PDB entry 8BLS | X-ray diffraction, 2.10 A resolution | chains A and B of the 4 polymer chains in the assembly

# Chain A (and B)
Molecule: Bile salt hydrolase
Source organism: Ligilactobacillus salivarius
Notes: chain B of this document is another copy of the same molecule, construct and numbering; everything in this record applies to it too
UniProt: J7H3P9 (J7H3P9_9LACO); numbering as in UniProt (aligned over 2-324)
Chain sequence (325 residues; each row starts with the number of its first residue):
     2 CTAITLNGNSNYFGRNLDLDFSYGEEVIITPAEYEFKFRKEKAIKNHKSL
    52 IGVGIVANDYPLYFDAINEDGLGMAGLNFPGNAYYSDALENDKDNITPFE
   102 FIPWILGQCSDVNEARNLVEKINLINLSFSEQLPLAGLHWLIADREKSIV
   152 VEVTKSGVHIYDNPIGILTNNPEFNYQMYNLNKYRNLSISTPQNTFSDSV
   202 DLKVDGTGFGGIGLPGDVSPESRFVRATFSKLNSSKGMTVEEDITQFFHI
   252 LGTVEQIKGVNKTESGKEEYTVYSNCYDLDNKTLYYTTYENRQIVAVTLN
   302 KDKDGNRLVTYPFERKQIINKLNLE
Not modelled in the structure: 302-305 (chain B: 302-305, 324-326)
Modified / non-standard residues: Cys2 (cysteinesulfonic acid; OCS)
Construct notes: expression tag (325-326)
Residues lining bound ligands: glycocholic acid (GCH): Cys2, Arg16, Leu18, Asp19, Leu20, Tyr24, Ile56, Leu63, Tyr64, Phe65, Gly77, Asn79, Pro81, Phe100, Leu134, Pro135, Leu136, Ala137, Leu139

# How chain A and chain B interact
Residue-residue contacts (113; chain A residue first):
  Pro81(A) - Asp206(B)
  Asn172(A) - Asp206(B)  hydrogen bond (side chain-backbone)
  Pro173(A) - Asp206(B)
  Ile190(A) - Gly260(B)
  Ile190(A) - Val261(B)
  Ile190(A) - Asn262(B)
  Ile190(A) - Lys263(B)  hydrogen bond (backbone-backbone)
  Ser191(A) - Lys263(B)
  Asp206(A) - Pro81(B)
  Asp206(A) - Asn172(B)  hydrogen bond (backbone-side chain)
  Asp206(A) - Pro173(B)
  Thr208(A) - Ser220(B)
  Thr208(A) - Pro221(B)
  Thr208(A) - Asn262(B)  hydrogen bond
  Thr208(A) - Glu270(B)  hydrogen bond
  Gly209(A) - Ser220(B)
  Gly209(A) - Asn262(B)  hydrogen bond (backbone-side chain)
  Gly212(A) - Asp218(B)
  Ile213(A) - Asp218(B)
  Leu215(A) - Pro216(B)
  Leu215(A) - Gly217(B)  hydrogen bond (backbone-backbone)
  Leu215(A) - Asp218(B)
  Pro216(A) - Leu215(B)
  Pro216(A) - Gly217(B)
  Gly217(A) - Leu215(B)  hydrogen bond (backbone-backbone)
  Gly217(A) - Pro216(B)
  Gly217(A) - Gly217(B)
  Asp218(A) - Gly212(B)
  Asp218(A) - Ile213(B)
  Asp218(A) - Leu215(B)
  Ser220(A) - Thr208(B)
  Ser220(A) - Gly209(B)
  Pro221(A) - Thr208(B)
  Ser231(A) - Ile258(B)
  Ser231(A) - Val261(B)
  Asn234(A) - Gly260(B)
  Ser235(A) - Lys259(B)
  Ser236(A) - Lys259(B)  hydrogen bond (backbone-backbone)
  Ser236(A) - Gly260(B)  hydrogen bond (side chain-backbone)
  Ser236(A) - Glu269(B)
  Glu242(A) - Lys317(B)  salt bridge
  Glu242(A) - Gln318(B)
  Thr246(A) - Tyr290(B)
  Thr246(A) - Glu291(B)
  Thr246(A) - Gln318(B)  hydrogen bond
  Gln247(A) - Lys259(B)  hydrogen bond (side chain-backbone)
  Gln247(A) - Tyr290(B)  hydrogen bond
  His250(A) - Glu256(B)  salt bridge
  His250(A) - Ile258(B)
  His250(A) - Tyr290(B)  hydrogen bond (side chain-backbone)
  Ile251(A) - Ile258(B)  hydrophobic
  Thr254(A) - Ile258(B)
  Glu256(A) - His250(B)  salt bridge
  Ile258(A) - Ser231(B)
  Ile258(A) - His250(B)
  Ile258(A) - Thr254(B)
  Lys259(A) - Ser235(B)
  Lys259(A) - Ser236(B)  hydrogen bond (backbone-backbone)
  Lys259(A) - Gln247(B)  hydrogen bond (backbone-side chain)
  Gly260(A) - Ile190(B)
  Gly260(A) - Asn234(B)
  Gly260(A) - Ser236(B)  hydrogen bond (backbone-side chain)
  Val261(A) - Ile190(B)
  Val261(A) - Ser231(B)
  Asn262(A) - Ile190(B)
  Asn262(A) - Thr208(B)  hydrogen bond
  Asn262(A) - Gly209(B)  hydrogen bond (side chain-backbone)
  Lys263(A) - Ile190(B)  hydrogen bond (backbone-backbone)
  Lys263(A) - Ser191(B)
  Glu269(A) - Ser236(B)
  Glu270(A) - Thr208(B)  hydrogen bond
  Thr288(A) - Arg293(B)
  Tyr290(A) - Thr246(B)
  Tyr290(A) - Gln247(B)  hydrogen bond
  Tyr290(A) - His250(B)  hydrogen bond (backbone-side chain)
  Glu291(A) - Thr246(B)
  Arg293(A) - Thr288(B)
  Arg293(A) - Arg293(B)  hydrogen bond (side chain-backbone)
  Arg293(A) - Ile295(B)
  Gln294(A) - Gln294(B)
  Gln294(A) - Ile319(B)  hydrogen bond (side chain-backbone)
  Gln294(A) - Asn321(B)
  Ile295(A) - Arg293(B)
  Ile295(A) - Gln318(B)
  Ile295(A) - Ile320(B)
  Ile295(A) - Asn321(B)  hydrogen bond (backbone-backbone)
  Val296(A) - Asn321(B)
  Val296(A) - Leu323(B)  hydrophobic
  Ala297(A) - Ile320(B)  hydrophobic
  Ala297(A) - Asn321(B)  hydrogen bond (backbone-backbone)
  Ala297(A) - Lys322(B)
  Ala297(A) - Leu323(B)  hydrogen bond (backbone-backbone)
  Val298(A) - Leu323(B)  hydrophobic
  Lys317(A) - Glu242(B)
  Gln318(A) - Glu242(B)  hydrogen bond (backbone-side chain)
  Gln318(A) - Thr246(B)  hydrogen bond
  Gln318(A) - Ile295(B)
  Ile319(A) - Gln294(B)  hydrogen bond (backbone-side chain)
  Ile320(A) - Ile295(B)
  Ile320(A) - Ala297(B)  hydrophobic
  Asn321(A) - Gln294(B)
  Asn321(A) - Ile295(B)  hydrogen bond (backbone-backbone)
  Asn321(A) - Val296(B)
  Asn321(A) - Ala297(B)  hydrogen bond (backbone-backbone)
  Lys322(A) - Ala297(B)
  Leu323(A) - Val296(B)  hydrophobic
  Leu323(A) - Ala297(B)  hydrogen bond (backbone-backbone)
  Leu323(A) - Tyr312(B)  hydrophobic
  Asn324(A) - Val298(B)
  Asn324(A) - Thr299(B)  hydrogen bond (side chain-backbone)
  Leu325(A) - Asn301(B)
  Glu326(A) - Thr299(B)
  Glu326(A) - Asn301(B)
Also at the interface, not in a pair above, chain A (66 interface residues in all): Ser189, Gly207, Phe210, Gly214, Val219, Arg227, Phe230, Phe249, Gly253, Thr264, Tyr286, Tyr312
Also at the interface, not in a pair above, chain B (64 interface residues in all): Gly207, Phe210, Gly214, Val219, Arg227, Phe230, Phe249, Ile251, Gly253, Thr264, Tyr286

# In short
The interface between chain A and chain B involves 66 residues on one side and 64 on the other; the contacts
include 35 hydrogen bonds and 3 salt bridges. Among the polar pairs are Glu242(A)-Lys317(B),
His250(A)-Glu256(B) and Asn172(A)-Asp206(B). Chain A binds glycocholic acid.
Both chains are Bile salt hydrolase (Ligilactobacillus salivarius). Entry 8BLS (Structure of Lactobacillus
salivarius (Ls) bile salt hydrolase(BSH) in complex with Glycocholate (GCA)) was determined by X-ray
diffraction.
